PDB entry 2BV9 | X-ray diffraction, 1.50 A resolution | chain A

# Chain A
Molecule: Endoglucanase H
Organism: Clostridium thermocellum
Notes: EC 3.2.1.4; fragment: catalytic domain, residues 26-304
UniProt: P16218 (GUNH_CLOTH); residues 4-282 here correspond to UniProt positions 26-304 (UniProt number = residue number + 22)
Sequence (290 residues; each row starts with the number of its first residue):
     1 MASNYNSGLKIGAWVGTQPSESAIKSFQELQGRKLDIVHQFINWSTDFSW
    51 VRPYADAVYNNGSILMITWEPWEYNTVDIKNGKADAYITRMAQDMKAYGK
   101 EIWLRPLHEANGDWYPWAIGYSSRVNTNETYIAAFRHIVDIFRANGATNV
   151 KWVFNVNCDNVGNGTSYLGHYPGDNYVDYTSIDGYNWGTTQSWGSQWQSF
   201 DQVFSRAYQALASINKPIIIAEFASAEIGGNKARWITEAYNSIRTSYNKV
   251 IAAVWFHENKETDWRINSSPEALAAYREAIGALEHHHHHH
Disordered / not traced: 1-6
Differences from the reference sequence: expression tag (1-3, 283-290)
Curated features (UniProtKB/Swiss-Prot):
  - active site: Glu109 (Proton donor), Glu222 (Nucleophile)
Reported in the primary citation:
  - catalytic residues: Glu109, Glu222
  - mutagenesis - E222A: abolished catalytic activity
  - mutagenesis - E109A: abolished catalytic activity on lichenan
  - mutagenesis - E109A: decreased catalytic activity on Glc 1,4Glc 1,3Glc MU
  - conformationally variable residues (loop rearrangement): Glu258 to Trp264
  - specificity-determining residues: Glu70, Trp72 (proposed by the authors, not directly observed)
  - specificity-determining residues: Phe41, Tyr115, Glu258, Lys260 (by similarity / conservation)

# In short
UniProt lists active-site residues Glu109 and Glu222. From the paper: catalytic residues Glu109 and Glu222;
E222A abolishes catalytic activity.
Chain A is Endoglucanase H (Clostridium thermocellum); the structure, HOW FAMILY 26 GLYCOSIDE HYDROLASES
ORCHESTRATE CATALYSIS ON DIFFERENT POLYSACCHARIDES. STRUCTURE AND ACTIVITY OF A CLOSTRIDIUM ..., was
determined by X-ray diffraction together with 2BVD from the same study.
